6VRM - chains A and B of the 5 polymer chains in the assembly; structure by X-ray diffraction, 2.61 A resolution.

[Chain A]
Name: MHC class I antigen
Source organism: Homo sapiens
UniProtKB: Q861F7 (Q861F7_HUMAN); residue numbers follow UniProt; this construct covers 1-275
Chain sequence (293 residues; row label = number of the first residue in the row; numbering starts at 0):
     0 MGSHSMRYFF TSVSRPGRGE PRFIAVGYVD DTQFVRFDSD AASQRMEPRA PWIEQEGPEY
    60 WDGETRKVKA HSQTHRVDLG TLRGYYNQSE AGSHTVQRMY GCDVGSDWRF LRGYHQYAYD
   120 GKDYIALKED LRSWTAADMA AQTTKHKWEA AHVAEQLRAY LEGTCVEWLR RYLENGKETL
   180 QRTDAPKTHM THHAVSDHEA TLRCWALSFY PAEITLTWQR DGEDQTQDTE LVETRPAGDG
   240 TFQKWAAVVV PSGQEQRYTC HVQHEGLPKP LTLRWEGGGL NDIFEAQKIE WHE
Disordered / not traced: 0-1, 275-292
Construct notes: initiating methionine (0); expression tag (276-292)
Cystine bridges: Cys101-Cys164, Cys203-Cys259

[Chain B]
Name: Beta-2-microglobulin
Source organism: Homo sapiens
UniProtKB: P61769 (B2MG_HUMAN); residues 2-100 here correspond to UniProt positions 21-119 (UniProt number = residue number + 19)
Chain sequence (100 residues; row label = number of the first residue in the row):
     1 MIQRTPKIQV YSRHPAENGK SNFLNCYVSG FHPSDIEVDL LKNGERIEKV EHSDLSFSKD
    61 WSFYLLYYTE FTPTEKDEYA CRVNHVTLSQ PKIVKWDRDM
Construct notes: initiating methionine (1)
Cystine bridges: Cys26-Cys81
Swiss-Prot annotation at these positions:
  - modified residue: Gln3 (Pyrrolidone carboxylic acid)
  - glycosylation: Ile2 (N-linked (Glc) (glycation) isoleucine), Lys20 (N-linked (Glc) (glycation) lysine), Lys42 (N-linked (Glc) (glycation) lysine), Lys49 (N-linked (Glc) (glycation) lysine), Lys59 (N-linked (Glc) (glycation) lysine), Lys92 (N-linked (Glc) (glycation) lysine), Lys95 (N-linked (Glc) (glycation) lysine)

[How chain A and chain B interact]
Contacting residue pairs - 48 pairs, chain A then chain B:
  Phe8(A) with Ser56(B); Phe57(B)
  Phe9(A) with Phe57(B)
  Thr10(A) with Leu55(B); Phe57(B); Phe63(B)
  Val12(A) with Ser34(B)
  Ile23(A) with Leu55(B), hydrophobic
  Tyr27(A) with Tyr64(B)
  Gln32(A) with Asp54(B), hydrogen bond
  Arg35(A) with Asp54(B), salt bridge
  Arg48(A) with Asp54(B), salt bridge
  Thr94(A) with Phe63(B)
  Gln96(A) with His32(B), hydrogen bond; Phe57(B); Trp61(B), hydrogen bond (side chain-backbone); Phe63(B)
  Arg97(A) with Phe57(B)
  Met98(A) with Phe57(B), hydrophobic
  Gln115(A) with Trp61(B)
  Ala117(A) with Trp61(B)
  Asp119(A) with Met1(B); Ile2(B); His32(B)
  Gly120(A) with His32(B); Trp61(B)
  Asp122(A) with Trp61(B), hydrogen bond
  His192(A) with Asp99(B), salt bridge
  Arg202(A) with Asp99(B); Met100(B)
  Trp204(A) with Asp99(B)
  Val231(A) with Gln9(B)
  Glu232(A) with Gln9(B), hydrogen bond (backbone-side chain); Tyr27(B), hydrogen bond; Ser29(B), hydrogen bond
  Arg234(A) with Gln9(B), hydrogen bond; Tyr11(B)
  Pro235(A) with Tyr11(B), hydrogen bond (backbone-side chain); Asn25(B); Tyr27(B)
  Ala236(A) with Arg13(B), hydrogen bond (backbone-side chain); Asn25(B), hydrogen bond (backbone-side chain)
  Gly237(A) with Arg13(B)
  Asp238(A) with Arg13(B); His14(B), salt bridge
  Gln242(A) with Tyr11(B); Ser12(B); Arg13(B), hydrogen bond (side chain-backbone)
Also at the interface, not in a pair above, chain A (35 interface residues in all): Val25, Tyr116, Lys121, Thr190, Thr233, Trp244
Also at the interface, not in a pair above, chain B (24 interface residues in all): Pro33, Asp60, Leu66

[Overview]
35 residues of chain A and 24 residues of chain B are in contact, with 12 hydrogen bonds and 4 salt bridges.
Polar contacts include Arg35(A)-Asp54(B), Arg48(A)-Asp54(B) and His192(A)-Asp99(B).
Chain A is MHC class I antigen and chain B is Beta-2-microglobulin, both from Homo sapiens; the structure, T
cell receptor-p53-HLA-A2 complex, was determined by X-ray diffraction together with 6VQO, 6VR1, 6VR5, 6VRN,
6VTC and 6VTH from the same study.
